1GUN - chains A and C of the 3 polymer chains in the assembly; structure by X-ray diffraction, 1.83 A resolution.

[Chain A (and C)]
Protein: Molybdate binding protein II
Organism: Clostridium pasteurianum
Notes: chain C of this document is another copy of the same molecule, construct and numbering; everything in this record applies to it too
UniProt: P08854 (MOP2_CLOPA); residues 1-68 here = UniProt positions 1-68
Sequence (68 residues; each row starts with the number of its first residue):
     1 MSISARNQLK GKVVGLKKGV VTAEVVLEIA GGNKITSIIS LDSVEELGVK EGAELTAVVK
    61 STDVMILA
Not modelled in the structure: 1
Ion coordination: Ca2+: Asp63 (shared with 1 residue of chain B; Asp63(C) of chain C)
Ligand contacts:
  - molybdate ion (MOO), molecule 1: Ser4, Ala5, Arg6, Ile38, Lys60, Ser61, Thr62
  - molybdate ion (MOO), molecule 2: Gly19, Val20, Val21, Thr22
  - molybdate ion (MOO), molecule 3: Ile39, Ser40, Ser43, Met65

[How chain A and chain C interact]
Residue-residue contacts - 21 pairs, chain A then chain C:
  Ser2(A) - Leu67(C)
  Ser2(A) - Ala68(C)  hydrogen bond (backbone-backbone)
  Ile3(A) - Ile66(C)
  Ser4(A) - Met65(C)
  Ser4(A) - Ile66(C)  hydrogen bond (backbone-backbone)
  Val20(A) - Lys17(C)  hydrogen bond (backbone-side chain)
  Val20(A) - Lys18(C)
  Val20(A) - Gly19(C)
  Val21(A) - Lys17(C)
  Val21(A) - Gly19(C)
  Val21(A) - Thr22(C)
  Val21(A) - Ile38(C)  hydrophobic
  Thr22(A) - Thr22(C)
  Leu41(A) - Lys17(C)
  Asp42(A) - Lys17(C)  salt bridge
  Asp42(A) - Glu24(C)
  Lys60(A) - Thr62(C)  hydrogen bond (side chain-backbone)
  Lys60(A) - Asp63(C)
  Lys60(A) - Val64(C)
  Lys60(A) - Met65(C)
  Thr62(A) - Thr62(C)  hydrogen bond (side chain-backbone)
Interface residues without a listed pair, chain A (13 interface residues in all): Ala5, Ser40, Asp63
Interface residues without a listed pair, chain C (14 interface residues in all): Ala23

[Overview]
Chain A and chain C form an interface of 13 and 14 residues respectively, with 5 hydrogen bonds and 1 salt
bridge. Polar contacts include Asp42(A)-Lys17(C), Val20(A)-Lys17(C) and Lys60(A)-Thr62(C). Chain A binds 3
copies of molybdate ion.
Chain A and chain C are both Molybdate binding protein II (Clostridium pasteurianum); the structure, MopII
from Clostridium pasteurianum complexed with molybdate (partial), was determined by X-ray diffraction together
with 1GUG, 1GUO, 1GUS and 1GUT from the same study.
